6HTR - chains B and C of the 28 polymer chains in the assembly; structure by X-ray diffraction, 2.60 A resolution.

== Chain B ==
Name: Proteasome subunit alpha type-3
From: Saccharomyces cerevisiae (strain ATCC 204508 / S288c)
Notes: EC 3.4.25.1
UniProt: P23638 (PSA3_YEAST); residues 0-257 here correspond to UniProt positions 1-258 (UniProt number = residue number + 1)
Amino-acid sequence (258 residues; each row starts with the number of its first residue; numbering starts at 0):
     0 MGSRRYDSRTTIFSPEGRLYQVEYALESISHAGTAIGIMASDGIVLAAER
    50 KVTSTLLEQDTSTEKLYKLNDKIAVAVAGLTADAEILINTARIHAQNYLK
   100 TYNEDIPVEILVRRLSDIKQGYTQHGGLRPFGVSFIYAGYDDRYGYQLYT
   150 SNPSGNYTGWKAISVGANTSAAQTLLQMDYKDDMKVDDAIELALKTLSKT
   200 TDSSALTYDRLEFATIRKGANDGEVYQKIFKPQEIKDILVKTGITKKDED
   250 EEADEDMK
Not modelled in the structure: 0, 245-257
Curated features (UniProtKB/Swiss-Prot):
  - cross-link (Glycyl lysine isopeptide (Lys-Gly)): Lys99 (interchain with G-Cter in ubiquitin), Lys198 (interchain with G-Cter in ubiquitin), Lys230 (interchain with G-Cter in ubiquitin)

== Chain C ==
Name: Proteasome subunit alpha type-4
From: Saccharomyces cerevisiae (strain ATCC 204508 / S288c)
UniProt: P40303 (PSA4_YEAST); residues -1 to 252 here correspond to UniProt positions 1-254 (UniProt number = residue number + 2)
Amino-acid sequence (254 residues; row label = number of the first residue in the row; numbers below 1 keep their minus sign (Met-1 is residue -1)):
    -1 MSGYDRALSIFSPDGHIFQVEYALEAVKRGTCAVGVKGKNCVVLGCERRS
    49 TLKLQDTRITPSKVSKIDSHVVLSFSGLNADSRILIEKARVEAQSHRLTL
    99 EDPVTVEYLTRYVAGVQQRYTQSGGVRPFGVSTLIAGFDPRDDEPKLYQT
   149 EPSGIYSSWSAQTIGRNSKTVREFLEKNYDRKEPPATVEECVKLTVRSLL
   199 EVVQTGAKNIEITVVKPDSDIVALSSEEINQYVTQIEQEKQEQQEQDKKK
   249 KSNH
Not modelled in the structure: -1 to 0, 241-252
Curated features (UniProtKB/Swiss-Prot):
  - modified residue: Thr58 (Phosphothreonine)

== How chain B and chain C interact ==
Contacting residue pairs - 74 pairs, chain B then chain C:
  Arg3(B) - Arg4(C)
  Asp6(B) - Tyr2(C)  hydrogen bond
  Asp6(B) - Arg4(C)  salt bridge
  Arg8(B) - Arg4(C)
  Thr10(B) - Leu6(C)
  Thr10(B) - Arg125(C)
  Ile11(B) - Leu6(C)  hydrophobic
  Ile11(B) - Gln17(C)
  Phe12(B) - Gln17(C)  hydrogen bond (backbone-side chain)
  Phe12(B) - Tyr20(C)  hydrophobic
  Phe12(B) - Ala21(C)  hydrophobic
  Phe12(B) - Leu76(C)  hydrophobic
  Phe12(B) - Arg125(C)
  Phe12(B) - Pro126(C)
  Phe12(B) - Gly128(C)
  Ser13(B) - Tyr20(C)
  Pro14(B) - Tyr20(C)  hydrophobic
  Pro14(B) - Glu23(C)
  Glu15(B) - Glu23(C)
  Glu15(B) - Arg27(C)  hydrogen bond (backbone-side chain)
  Gly16(B) - Tyr20(C)
  Gly16(B) - Glu23(C)
  Gly16(B) - Ala24(C)
  Gly16(B) - Arg27(C)  hydrogen bond (backbone-side chain)
  Arg17(B) - Arg27(C)
  Leu18(B) - Arg125(C)
  Met38(B) - Asp54(C)
  Arg112(B) - Arg81(C)
  Ser115(B) - Arg81(C)  hydrogen bond (backbone-side chain)
  Asp116(B) - Arg81(C)  salt bridge
  Asp116(B) - Ile82(C)
  Gln119(B) - Ala78(C)
  Gln119(B) - Asp79(C)
  Gln119(B) - Ile82(C)
  Thr122(B) - Arg125(C)  hydrogen bond (backbone-side chain)
  Gln123(B) - Tyr118(C)
  Gln123(B) - Gly123(C)
  Gln123(B) - Val124(C)
  Gln123(B) - Arg125(C)  hydrogen bond (backbone-backbone)
  Gln123(B) - Pro126(C)
  Gln123(B) - Phe127(C)
  His124(B) - Gly123(C)
  His124(B) - Val124(C)
  Gly125(B) - Tyr2(C)
  Gly125(B) - Gly123(C)
  Gly126(B) - Tyr2(C)
  Tyr143(B) - Arg56(C)  hydrogen bond (backbone-side chain)
  Tyr143(B) - Ile57(C)  hydrophobic
  Tyr145(B) - Arg56(C)  hydrogen bond (backbone-side chain)
  Gln146(B) - Ile57(C)
  Leu147(B) - Ile57(C)
  Tyr148(B) - Ile57(C)
  Ser153(B) - Ala78(C)
  Gly154(B) - Ala78(C)
  Gly154(B) - Arg81(C)  hydrogen bond (backbone-side chain)
  Asn155(B) - Asn77(C)
  Asn155(B) - Ala78(C)
  Tyr156(B) - Pro59(C)  hydrophobic
  Tyr156(B) - Arg81(C)
  Gly158(B) - Gln53(C)
  Gly158(B) - Asp54(C)  hydrogen bond (backbone-backbone)
  Gly158(B) - Thr58(C)  hydrogen bond (backbone-side chain)
  Trp159(B) - Leu50(C)  hydrophobic
  Trp159(B) - Leu52(C)
  Trp159(B) - Gln53(C)
  Trp159(B) - Asp54(C)
  Lys160(B) - Leu52(C)  hydrogen bond (backbone-backbone)
  Lys160(B) - Gln53(C)
  Lys160(B) - Asp54(C)
  Ala161(B) - Leu52(C)
  Gln172(B) - Lys51(C)
  Leu175(B) - Leu52(C)
  Gln176(B) - Lys51(C)
  Gln176(B) - Leu52(C)
Interface residues without a listed pair, chain B (41 interface residues in all): Glu108, Thr157, Tyr179

== In short ==
41 residues of chain B and 31 residues of chain C are in contact, with 13 hydrogen bonds and 2 salt bridges.
Among the polar pairs are Asp6(B)-Arg4(C), Asp116(B)-Arg81(C) and Asp6(B)-Tyr2(C).
Chain B is Proteasome subunit alpha type-3 and chain C is Proteasome subunit alpha type-4, both from
Saccharomyces cerevisiae (strain ATCC 204508 / S288c); the structure, Yeast 20S proteasome with human beta2c
(S171G) in complex with 13, was determined by X-ray diffraction, deposited together with 6HTB, 6HTC, 6HTD,
6HTP, 6HUB, 6HUC and 30 further entries.
